3DA0 - chains B and C of the 3 polymer chains in the assembly; structure by X-ray diffraction, 1.65 A resolution.

# Chain B (and C)
Molecule: Cleaved chimeric receptor binding protein from bacteriophages TP901-1 and p2
From: Lactococcus phage TP901-1
Notes: chain C of this document is another copy of the same molecule, construct and numbering; everything in this record applies to it too
UniProtKB: chimeric construct of Q9G096, Q71AW2: residues 33-63 from Q9G096 (Q9G096_9CAUD) positions 33-63 (same numbers); residues 64-165 from Q71AW2 positions 163-264 (UniProt number = residue number + 99)
Amino-acid sequence (136 residues; each row starts with the number of its first residue):
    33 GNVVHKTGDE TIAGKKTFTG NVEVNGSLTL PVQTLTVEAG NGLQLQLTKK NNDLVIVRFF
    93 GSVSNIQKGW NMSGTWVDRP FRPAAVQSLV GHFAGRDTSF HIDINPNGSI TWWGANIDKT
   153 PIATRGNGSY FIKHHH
Unresolved in the structure: 33 (chain C: 166-168)
Sequence notes: expression tag (166-168)

# Interface between chain B and chain C
Pairs across the interface (111; chain B residue first):
  N34(B) - H37(C)
  N34(B) - K38(C)  hydrogen bond (backbone-backbone)
  N34(B) - T39(C)  hydrogen bond
  V35(B) - V35(C)  hydrophobic
  V35(B) - V36(C)
  V35(B) - K38(C)
  V36(B) - V36(C)  hydrogen bond (backbone-backbone)
  V36(B) - H37(C)
  E42(B) - K38(C)  salt bridge
  T43(B) - K38(C)
  I44(B) - H37(C)
  I44(B) - K38(C)
  A45(B) - K38(C)  hydrogen bond (backbone-backbone)
  A45(B) - T39(C)
  A45(B) - G40(C)
  G46(B) - G40(C)
  G46(B) - D41(C)
  K47(B) - G40(C)
  K47(B) - D41(C)  hydrogen bond (backbone-side chain)
  K47(B) - E42(C)  hydrogen bond (backbone-backbone)
  K48(B) - H37(C)  hydrogen bond (side chain-backbone)
  K48(B) - T39(C)  hydrogen bond (side chain-backbone)
  K48(B) - G40(C)  hydrogen bond (side chain-backbone)
  K48(B) - E42(C)  salt bridge
  T49(B) - E42(C)  hydrogen bond (backbone-backbone)
  T49(B) - T43(C)
  T49(B) - I44(C)  hydrogen bond (backbone-backbone)
  F50(B) - I44(C)
  F50(B) - K48(C)
  T51(B) - T43(C)
  T51(B) - I44(C)  hydrogen bond (backbone-backbone)
  T51(B) - A45(C)
  N53(B) - G46(C)
  N53(B) - K47(C)
  N53(B) - K48(C)  hydrogen bond (backbone-backbone)
  V54(B) - K48(C)
  V54(B) - F50(C)  hydrophobic
  E55(B) - K47(C)
  E55(B) - K48(C)  hydrogen bond (backbone-backbone)
  E55(B) - T49(C)
  E55(B) - F50(C)  hydrogen bond (backbone-backbone)
  V56(B) - F50(C)
  V56(B) - G52(C)
  V56(B) - V54(C)  hydrophobic
  N57(B) - T49(C)
  N57(B) - F50(C)  hydrogen bond (backbone-backbone)
  N57(B) - T51(C)
  G58(B) - T51(C)
  G58(B) - G52(C)  hydrogen bond (backbone-backbone)
  G58(B) - N53(C)
  S59(B) - N53(C)  hydrogen bond
  S59(B) - V54(C)  hydrogen bond (backbone-backbone)
  L60(B) - V54(C)
  T61(B) - V54(C)  hydrogen bond (backbone-backbone)
  T61(B) - E55(C)
  T61(B) - V56(C)  hydrogen bond (backbone-backbone)
  L62(B) - V56(C)
  L62(B) - L60(C)  hydrophobic
  P63(B) - V56(C)
  P63(B) - N57(C)
  P63(B) - G58(C)
  N83(B) - S59(C)
  N83(B) - L60(C)  hydrogen bond (side chain-backbone)
  D85(B) - K82(C)  salt bridge
  L86(B) - I88(C)  hydrophobic
  K100(B) - G127(C)  hydrogen bond (side chain-backbone)
  A117(B) - R90(C)
  V118(B) - R90(C)  hydrogen bond (backbone-side chain)
  Q119(B) - R90(C)
  Q119(B) - N159(C)  hydrogen bond
  S120(B) - R157(C)
  S120(B) - G158(C)
  S120(B) - N159(C)  hydrogen bond (backbone-backbone)
  L121(B) - N159(C)
  V122(B) - H124(C)
  V122(B) - G158(C)
  T130(B) - D129(C)
  S131(B) - H124(C)  hydrogen bond (backbone-side chain)
  S131(B) - R128(C)
  S131(B) - D129(C)  hydrogen bond (backbone-backbone)
  S131(B) - T130(C)
  S131(B) - S131(C)
  F132(B) - H124(C)
  H133(B) - H124(C)  hydrogen bond (backbone-side chain)
  H133(B) - A126(C)
  H133(B) - R157(C)
  W145(B) - H124(C)
  W145(B) - A126(C)
  W145(B) - G127(C)  hydrogen bond (backbone-backbone)
  G146(B) - G127(C)
  G146(B) - R128(C)
  A147(B) - G127(C)
  A147(B) - R128(C)
  A147(B) - D129(C)
  S161(B) - I88(C)
  S161(B) - N159(C)  hydrogen bond (backbone-side chain)
  S161(B) - S161(C)  hydrogen bond
  Y162(B) - I88(C)
  Y162(B) - N159(C)
  F163(B) - T80(C)
  F163(B) - K82(C)
  F163(B) - L86(C)  hydrophobic
  F163(B) - I88(C)  hydrophobic
  K165(B) - K82(C)  hydrogen bond (backbone-side chain)
  H166(B) - T66(C)
  H166(B) - T80(C)  hydrogen bond (backbone-side chain)
  H166(B) - R90(C)
  H167(B) - V64(C)
  H167(B) - T66(C)
  H168(B) - V64(C)
  H168(B) - T66(C)
Other interface residues (no listed pair), chain B (51 interface residues in all): G52, F125, D129
Other interface residues (no listed pair), chain C (48 interface residues in all): Q65, V122, G123, F125

# Summary
51 residues of chain B and 48 residues of chain C are in contact; the contacts include 34 hydrogen bonds and 3
salt bridges. Polar pairs include E42(B)-K38(C), K48(B)-E42(C) and D85(B)-K82(C).
Both chains are Cleaved chimeric receptor binding protein from bacteriophages TP901-1 and p2 (Lactococcus
phage TP901-1). Entry 3DA0 (Crystal structure of a cleaved form of a chimeric receptor binding protein from
Lactococcal phages subspecies ...) was determined by X-ray diffraction, deposited together with 3D8M.
